PDB entry 4ROA | X-ray diffraction, 1.90 A resolution | chain A

[Chain A]
Name: Serpin 2
Organism: Anopheles gambiae
Reference sequence: Q005N3 (Q005N3_ANOGA); numbering as in UniProt (aligned over 22-409)
Chain sequence (397 residues; row label = number of the first residue in the row):
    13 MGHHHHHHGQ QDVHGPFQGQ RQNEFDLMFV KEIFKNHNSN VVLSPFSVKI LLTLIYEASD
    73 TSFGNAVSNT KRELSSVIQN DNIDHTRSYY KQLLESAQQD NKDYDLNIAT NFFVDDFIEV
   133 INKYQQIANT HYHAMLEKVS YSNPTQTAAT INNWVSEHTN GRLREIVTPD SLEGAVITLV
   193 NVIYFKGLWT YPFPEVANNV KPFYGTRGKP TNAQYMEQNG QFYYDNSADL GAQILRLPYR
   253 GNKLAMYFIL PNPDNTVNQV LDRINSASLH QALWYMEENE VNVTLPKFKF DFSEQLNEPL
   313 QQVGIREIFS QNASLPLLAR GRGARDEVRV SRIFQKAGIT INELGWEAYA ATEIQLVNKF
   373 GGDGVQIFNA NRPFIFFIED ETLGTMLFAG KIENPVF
Unresolved in the structure: 13-25, 76-80, 92, 334-338, 366-374
Sequence notes: expression tag (13-21); engineered mutation W358 (Ser in Q005N3)
What the authors report for this chain:
  - contacts within the chain: I351-W358 (hydrophobic contact), I353-W358 (hydrophobic contact), F197-W358 (hydrophobic contact), W358-F400 (hydrophobic contact), W358-I390 (hydrophobic contact), Y251-W358 (hydrophobic contact)
  - mutagenesis - S358W (Tm 54.6 degC): unchanged stability
  - mutagenesis - S358W: abolished catalytic activity

[Summary]
From the paper: S358W abolishes catalytic activity; contacts within the chain involving W358, I351 and I353
among others.
Chain A is Serpin 2 (Anopheles gambiae); the structure, 1.90A resolution structure of SRPN2 (S358W) from
Anopheles gambiae, was determined by X-ray diffraction (same publication as 4RO9 and 4RSQ).
